Entry 3FTN (X-ray diffraction, 2.19 A resolution); this record covers chains A and D of the 4 polymer chains in the assembly.

Chain A (and D):
Name: NADP-dependent alcohol dehydrogenase
Source organism: Thermoanaerobacter brockii
Notes: EC 1.1.1.2; chain D of this document is another copy of the same molecule, construct and numbering; everything in this record applies to it too
UniProt: chimeric construct of P14941, P25984: residues 1-152 from P14941 (ADH_THEBR) positions 1-152 (same numbers); residues 153-295 from P25984 positions 153-295 (same numbers); residues 296-352 from P14941 (ADH_THEBR) positions 296-352 (same numbers)
Amino-acid sequence (352 residues; numbered 1 to 352; the number before each row is that of its first residue):
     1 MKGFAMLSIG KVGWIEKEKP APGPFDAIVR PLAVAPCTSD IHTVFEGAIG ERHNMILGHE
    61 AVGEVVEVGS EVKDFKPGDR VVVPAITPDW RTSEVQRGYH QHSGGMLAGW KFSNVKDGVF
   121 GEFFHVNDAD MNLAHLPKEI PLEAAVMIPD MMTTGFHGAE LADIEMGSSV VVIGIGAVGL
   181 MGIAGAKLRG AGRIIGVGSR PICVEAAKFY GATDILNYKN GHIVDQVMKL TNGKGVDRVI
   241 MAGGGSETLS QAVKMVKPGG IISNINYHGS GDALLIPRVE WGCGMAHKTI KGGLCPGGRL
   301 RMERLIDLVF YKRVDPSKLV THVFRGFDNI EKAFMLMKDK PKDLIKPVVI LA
Differences from the reference sequence: engineered mutation Glu165 (Gln in P25984), Lys254 (Ser in P25984)
Bound ions: Zn2+: Cys37, His59, Asp150 (together with acetate ion)
UniProt features mapped onto this chain:
  - binding site (Zn(2+)): Cys37, His59, Asp150
  - binding site (NADP(+)): Ile175 to Val178, Gly198 to Arg200, Tyr218, Ile265 to Tyr267, Lys340

Interface between chain A and chain D:
Contacting residue pairs (21; chain A residue first):
  Phe25(A) with Phe25(D), hydrophobic; Arg91(D)
  Trp90(A) with Gln96(D)
  Arg91(A) with Phe25(D); Asp128(D), salt bridge; Met131(D)
  Thr92(A) with Met131(D), hydrogen bond (backbone-side chain)
  Gln96(A) with Trp90(D); Met131(D), hydrogen bond (side chain-backbone); Arg299(D); Leu300(D), hydrogen bond (side chain-backbone)
  Arg97(A) with Leu300(D); Arg304(D)
  Asp128(A) with Arg91(D), salt bridge
  Met131(A) with Arg91(D); Thr92(D); Gln96(D), hydrogen bond (backbone-side chain)
  Arg299(A) with Gln96(D)
  Leu300(A) with Gln96(D), hydrogen bond (backbone-side chain); Arg97(D)
  Arg304(A) with Arg97(D)
Also at the interface, not in a pair above, chain A (15 interface residues in all): Ser93, Val95, Asp130, Gly298
Also at the interface, not in a pair above, chain D (13 interface residues in all): Val95, Gly298

In short:
15 residues of chain A face 13 of chain D across their interface; the contacts include 5 hydrogen bonds and 2
salt bridges. Polar pairs include Arg91(A)-Asp128(D), Thr92(A)-Met131(D) and Gln96(A)-Met131(D). From UniProt:
3 Zn2+-binding residues and 12 NADP+-binding residues on chain A.
Both chains are NADP-dependent alcohol dehydrogenase (Thermoanaerobacter brockii). Entry 3FTN (Q165E/S254K
Double Mutant Chimera of alcohol dehydrogenase by exchange of the cofactor binding domain res 153-295 ...) was
determined by X-ray diffraction, deposited together with 3FPC, 3FPL and 3FSR.
